Entry 1CAX (X-ray diffraction, 2.60 A resolution); this record covers chains B and E of the 6 polymer chains in the assembly.

Chain B:
Molecule: Canavalin
From: Canavalia ensiformis
UniProt: P50477 (CANA_CANEN); numbering as in UniProt (aligned over 241-424)
Amino-acid sequence (184 residues; numbered 241 to 424; the number before each row is that of its first residue):
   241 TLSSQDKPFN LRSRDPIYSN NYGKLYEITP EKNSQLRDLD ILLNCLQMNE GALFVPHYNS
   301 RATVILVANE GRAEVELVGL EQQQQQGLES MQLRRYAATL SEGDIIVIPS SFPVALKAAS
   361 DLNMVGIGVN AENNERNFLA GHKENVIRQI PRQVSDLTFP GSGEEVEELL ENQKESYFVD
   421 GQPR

Chain E:
Molecule: Canavalin
From: Canavalia ensiformis
UniProt: P50477 (CANA_CANEN); residue numbers follow UniProt; this construct covers 44-224
Amino-acid sequence (181 residues; each row starts with the number of its first residue):
    44 AQNNPYLFRS NKFLTLFKNQ HGSLRLLQRF NEDTEKLENL RDYRVLEYCS KPNTLLLPHH
   104 SDSDLLVLVL EGQAILVLVN PDGRDTYKLD QGDAIKIQAG TPFYLINPDN NQNLRILKFA
   164 ITFRRPGTVE DFFLSSTKRL PSYLSAFSKN FLEASYDSPY DEIEQTLLQE EQEGVIVKMP
   224 K

Chain B / chain E interface:
Residue-residue contacts - 117 pairs, chain B then chain E:
  Leu-293(B) / Phe-194(E)  hydrophobic
  Leu-293(B) / Ala-197(E)  hydrophobic
  Leu-293(B) / Ser-198(E)
  Val-295(B) / Ser-198(E)
  Pro-296(B) / Phe-190(E)  hydrophobic
  Pro-296(B) / Ser-198(E)
  Tyr-298(B) / His-103(E)  hydrogen bond
  Tyr-298(B) / Gly-143(E)  hydrogen bond (side chain-backbone)
  Tyr-298(B) / Pro-145(E)
  Ser-300(B) / Ala-142(E)
  Arg-301(B) / Asp-107(E)  salt bridge
  Arg-301(B) / Gln-141(E)
  Arg-301(B) / Ala-142(E)
  Arg-301(B) / Phe-166(E)
  Glu-314(B) / Phe-194(E)
  Glu-316(B) / Ala-189(E)
  Glu-316(B) / Phe-190(E)
  Glu-316(B) / Ser-191(E)  hydrogen bond
  Glu-316(B) / Phe-194(E)
  Val-318(B) / Tyr-186(E)  hydrophobic
  Val-318(B) / Ala-189(E)  hydrophobic
  Leu-320(B) / Glu-173(E)
  Leu-320(B) / Asp-174(E)
  Leu-320(B) / Phe-175(E)  hydrophobic
  Glu-321(B) / Arg-167(E)  salt bridge
  Glu-321(B) / Arg-168(E)  hydrogen bond (backbone-side chain)
  Glu-321(B) / Glu-173(E)
  Gln-322(B) / Arg-168(E)
  Gln-323(B) / Leu-69(E)
  Gln-323(B) / Arg-87(E)
  Gln-323(B) / Thr-171(E)
  Gln-323(B) / Val-172(E)
  Gln-323(B) / Glu-173(E)
  Gln-324(B) / Arg-72(E)
  Gln-324(B) / Arg-168(E)
  Gln-324(B) / Thr-171(E)
  Gln-326(B) / Arg-72(E)
  Leu-328(B) / Leu-59(E)
  Leu-328(B) / Phe-60(E)  hydrophobic
  Leu-328(B) / Arg-182(E)
  Glu-329(B) / Arg-182(E)  salt bridge
  Met-331(B) / Glu-173(E)
  Met-331(B) / Leu-183(E)
  Gln-332(B) / Leu-183(E)
  Leu-333(B) / Leu-183(E)
  Leu-333(B) / Tyr-186(E)  hydrophobic
  Arg-335(B) / Ala-189(E)  hydrogen bond (side chain-backbone)
  Arg-335(B) / Phe-190(E)  hydrogen bond (side chain-backbone)
  Arg-335(B) / Ser-191(E)
  Ser-350(B) / Phe-166(E)
  Ser-350(B) / Arg-167(E)
  Ser-351(B) / His-103(E)  hydrogen bond (backbone-side chain)
  Ser-351(B) / Ser-104(E)
  Ser-351(B) / Asp-105(E)
  Ser-351(B) / Gly-143(E)
  Ser-351(B) / Phe-175(E)
  Phe-352(B) / Arg-167(E)
  Phe-352(B) / Phe-175(E)  hydrophobic
  Pro-353(B) / Phe-175(E)
  Pro-353(B) / Tyr-186(E)  hydrophobic
  Ala-355(B) / Phe-194(E)
  Lys-357(B) / Phe-194(E)
  Asn-370(B) / Phe-166(E)
  Glu-375(B) / Pro-124(E)
  Asn-377(B) / Pro-124(E)
  Asn-377(B) / Gly-143(E)
  Leu-379(B) / Tyr-186(E)  hydrophobic
  Leu-379(B) / Tyr-199(E)  hydrogen bond (backbone-side chain)
  Ala-380(B) / Tyr-199(E)  hydrophobic
  Glu-384(B) / Pro-124(E)
  Val-386(B) / Val-122(E)  hydrophobic
  Val-386(B) / Asn-123(E)
  Ile-387(B) / Leu-177(E)  hydrophobic
  Ile-387(B) / Tyr-199(E)
  Arg-388(B) / Arg-127(E)
  Gln-389(B) / Val-122(E)
  Gln-389(B) / Asn-123(E)
  Gln-389(B) / Pro-124(E)  hydrogen bond (side chain-backbone)
  Gln-389(B) / Asp-125(E)  hydrogen bond (side chain-backbone)
  Gln-389(B) / Gly-126(E)
  Gln-389(B) / Arg-127(E)  hydrogen bond (backbone-side chain)
  Ile-390(B) / Val-122(E)  hydrophobic
  Ile-390(B) / Arg-127(E)
  Pro-391(B) / Arg-127(E)
  Pro-391(B) / Tyr-147(E)
  Gln-393(B) / Pro-223(E)
  Val-394(B) / Tyr-147(E)  hydrophobic
  Leu-397(B) / Leu-98(E)  hydrophobic
  Leu-397(B) / Leu-100(E)
  Leu-397(B) / Glu-214(E)
  Thr-398(B) / Pro-101(E)
  Thr-398(B) / Ser-178(E)  hydrogen bond (backbone-side chain)
  Phe-399(B) / Leu-177(E)  hydrophobic
  Phe-399(B) / Thr-209(E)
  Pro-400(B) / Thr-209(E)
  Pro-400(B) / Leu-210(E)
  Pro-400(B) / Leu-211(E)
  Pro-400(B) / Gln-212(E)
  Val-406(B) / Gln-208(E)
  Val-406(B) / Thr-209(E)
  Glu-408(B) / Glu-205(E)
  Leu-409(B) / Ser-201(E)
  Leu-409(B) / Glu-205(E)
  Asn-412(B) / Tyr-199(E)
  Asn-412(B) / Asp-200(E)
  Asn-412(B) / Ser-201(E)  hydrogen bond
  Asn-412(B) / Glu-205(E)
  Gln-413(B) / Ala-197(E)  hydrogen bond (side chain-backbone)
  Gln-413(B) / Ser-198(E)  hydrogen bond (side chain-backbone)
  Gln-413(B) / Tyr-199(E)  hydrogen bond (backbone-backbone)
  Lys-414(B) / Asp-200(E)  salt bridge
  Val-419(B) / Ala-197(E)
  Gly-421(B) / Ala-197(E)
  Arg-424(B) / Lys-192(E)
  Arg-424(B) / Glu-196(E)  salt bridge
  Arg-424(B) / Pro-202(E)
  Arg-424(B) / Tyr-203(E)
Interface residues without a listed pair, chain B (66 interface residues in all): Val-315, Gly-319, Pro-349, Leu-356, Asn-373, Arg-376, Asn-385, Gly-401, Glu-405, Leu-410, Asp-420, Pro-423
Interface residues without a listed pair, chain E (64 interface residues in all): Leu-57, Thr-144, Gly-170, Ser-185, Leu-187, Asn-193, Ile-206

Summary:
66 residues of chain B face 64 of chain E across their interface, with 16 hydrogen bonds and 5 salt bridges.
Polar pairs include Arg-301(B)/Asp-107(E), Glu-321(B)/Arg-167(E) and Glu-329(B)/Arg-182(E).
Chain B is Canavalin and chain E is Canavalin, both from Canavalia ensiformis; the structure, Determination of
three crystal structures of canavalin by molecular replacement, was determined by X-ray diffraction (same
publication as 1CAU, 1CAV and 1CAW).
